PDB entry 5WMQ | X-ray diffraction, 1.40 A resolution | chains A and B of the 3 polymer chains in the assembly

Chain A:
Name: HLA class I histocompatibility antigen, B-8 alpha chain
Source organism: Homo sapiens
Reference sequence: P30460 (1B08_HUMAN); residues 1-276 here correspond to UniProt positions 25-300 (UniProt number = residue number + 24)
Sequence (276 residues; numbered 1 to 276; the number before each row is that of its first residue):
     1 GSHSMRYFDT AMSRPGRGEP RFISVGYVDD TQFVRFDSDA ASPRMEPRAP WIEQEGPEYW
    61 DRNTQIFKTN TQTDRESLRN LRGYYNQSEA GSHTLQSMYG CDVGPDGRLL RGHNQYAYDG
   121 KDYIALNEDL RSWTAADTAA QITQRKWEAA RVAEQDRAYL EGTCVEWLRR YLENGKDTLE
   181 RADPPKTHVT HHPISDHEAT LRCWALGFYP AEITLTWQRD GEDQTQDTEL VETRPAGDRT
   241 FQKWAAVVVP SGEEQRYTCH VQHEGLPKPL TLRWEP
Disulfides: C101-C164, C203-C259
Differences from the reference sequence: conflict M45 (Glu69 in P30460)

Chain B:
Name: Beta-2-microglobulin
Source organism: Homo sapiens
Reference sequence: P61769 (B2MG_HUMAN); residues 1-99 here correspond to UniProt positions 21-119 (UniProt number = residue number + 20)
Sequence (100 residues; row label = number of the first residue in the row; numbering starts at 0):
     0 MIQRTPKIQV YSRHPAENGK SNFLNCYVSG FHPSDIEVDL LKNGERIEKV EHSDLSFSKD
    60 WSFYLLYYTE FTPTEKDEYA CRVNHVTLSQ PKIVKWDRDM
Disordered / not traced: 0
Disulfides: C25-C80
Differences from the reference sequence: initiating methionine (0)
Swiss-Prot annotation at these positions:
  - modified residue: Q2 (Pyrrolidone carboxylic acid)
  - glycosylation: I1 (N-linked (Glc) (glycation) isoleucine), K19 (N-linked (Glc) (glycation) lysine), K41 (N-linked (Glc) (glycation) lysine), K48 (N-linked (Glc) (glycation) lysine), K58 (N-linked (Glc) (glycation) lysine), K91 (N-linked (Glc) (glycation) lysine), K94 (N-linked (Glc) (glycation) lysine)

Interface between chain A and chain B:
Contacting residue pairs (56):
  F8(A) with F56(B); S57(B)
  D9(A) with F56(B)
  T10(A) with F56(B)
  M12(A) with S33(B), hydrogen bond; L54(B), hydrophobic
  R14(A) with D34(B), salt bridge
  Y27(A) with S55(B); Y63(B), hydrogen bond
  R35(A) with D53(B), salt bridge; L54(B), hydrogen bond (side chain-backbone); S55(B)
  T94(A) with H31(B)
  Q96(A) with H31(B), hydrogen bond; F56(B); W60(B), hydrogen bond (side chain-backbone); F62(B)
  S97(A) with F56(B); W60(B)
  M98(A) with F56(B), hydrophobic; K58(B); W60(B), hydrophobic
  Q115(A) with W60(B)
  Y116(A) with W60(B)
  A117(A) with W60(B), hydrophobic
  D119(A) with I1(B), hydrogen bond (backbone-backbone); H31(B)
  G120(A) with H31(B)
  K121(A) with I1(B)
  D122(A) with W60(B), hydrogen bond
  H192(A) with D98(B), salt bridge
  R202(A) with D98(B), hydrogen bond (side chain-backbone); M99(B)
  W204(A) with R97(B); D98(B); M99(B)
  L206(A) with P14(B), hydrophobic
  V231(A) with Q8(B)
  E232(A) with Q8(B), hydrogen bond (backbone-side chain); Y26(B), hydrogen bond; S28(B), hydrogen bond
  T233(A) with Y26(B)
  R234(A) with Q8(B), hydrogen bond; Y10(B); Y26(B); M99(B), hydrogen bond (side chain-backbone)
  P235(A) with Y10(B), hydrogen bond (backbone-side chain); Y26(B)
  A236(A) with R12(B); N24(B), hydrogen bond (backbone-side chain)
  G237(A) with R12(B); L65(B)
  Q242(A) with Y10(B); S11(B), hydrogen bond (side chain-backbone); R12(B), hydrogen bond (side chain-backbone)
  W244(A) with M99(B), hydrogen bond (side chain-backbone)
Other interface residues (no listed pair), chain A (36 interface residues in all): R21, I23, P47, E229, D238
Other interface residues (no listed pair), chain B (27 interface residues in all): K6, H13

Overview:
36 residues of chain A face 27 of chain B across their interface; the contacts include 18 hydrogen bonds and 3
salt bridges. Polar contacts include R14(A)-D34(B), R35(A)-D53(B) and H192(A)-D98(B).
Here chain A is HLA class I histocompatibility antigen, B-8 alpha chain and chain B is Beta-2-microglobulin,
both from Homo sapiens. Entry 5WMQ (Crystal Structure of HLA-B8 in complex with ELR, an Influenza A virus
peptide) was determined by X-ray diffraction, deposited together with 5WMN, 5WMO, 5WMP and 5WMR.
